Entry 7E83 (electron microscopy, 3.10 A resolution); this record covers chains E and G of the 8 polymer chains in the assembly.

== Chain E ==
Molecule: Kv channel-interacting protein 1
Source organism: Homo sapiens
UniProtKB: Q9NZI2 (KCIP1_HUMAN); residues 36-216 here correspond to UniProt positions 47-227 (UniProt number = residue number + 11)
Amino-acid sequence (181 residues; numbered 36 to 216; the number before each row is that of its first residue):
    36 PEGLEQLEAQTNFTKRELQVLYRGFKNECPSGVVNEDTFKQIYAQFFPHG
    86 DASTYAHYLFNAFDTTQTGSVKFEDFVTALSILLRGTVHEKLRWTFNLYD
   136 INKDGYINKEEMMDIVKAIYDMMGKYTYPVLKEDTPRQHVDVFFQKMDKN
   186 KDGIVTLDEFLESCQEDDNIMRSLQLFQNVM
Disordered / not traced: 187-190
Swiss-Prot annotation at these positions:
  - region: D203 to M216 (Interaction with KCND2)
  - binding site (Ca(2+)): D135, N137, D139, Y141, E146, D183, N185, D187, E194

== Chain G ==
Molecule: Potassium voltage-gated channel subfamily D member 2
Source organism: Homo sapiens
UniProtKB: Q9NZV8 (KCND2_HUMAN); residue numbers follow UniProt; this construct covers 2-495
Amino-acid sequence (494 residues; each row starts with the number of its first residue):
     2 AAGVAAWLPFARAAAIGWMPVASGPMPAPPRQERKRTQDALIVLNVSGTR
    52 FQTWQDTLERYPDTLLGSSERDFFYHPETQQYFFDRDPDIFRHILNFYRT
   102 GKLHYPRHECISAYDEELAFFGLIPEIIGDCCYEEYKDRRRENAERLQDD
   152 ADTDTAGESALPTMTARQRVWRAFENPHTSTMALVFYYVTGFFIAVSVIA
   202 NVVETVPCGSSPGHIKELPCGERYAVAFFCLDTACVMIFTVEYLLRLAAA
   252 PSRYRFVRSVMSIIDVVAILPYYIGLVMTDNEDVSGAFVTLRVFRVFRIF
   302 KFSRHSQGLRILGYTLKSCASELGFLLFSLTMAIIIFATVMFYAEKGSSA
   352 SKFTSIPAAFWYTIVTMTTLGYGDMVPKTIAGKIFGSICSLSGVLVIALP
   402 VPVIVSNFSRIYHQNQRADKRRAQKKARLARIRAAKSGSANAYMQSKRSG
   452 LLSNQLQSSEDEQAFVSKSGSSFETQHHHLLHCLEKTTNHEFVD
Disordered / not traced: 36-39, 158-417, 451-471
Construct notes: conflict S450 (Asn in Q9NZV8)
Swiss-Prot annotation at these positions:
  - region: A2 to M20 (Interaction with KCNIP1, KCNIP2, and other family members), E71 to D90 (Interaction with KCNIP1), Q308 to A321 (S4-S5 linker), F474 to T489 (Required for dendritic targeting)
  - motif: T370 to D375 (Selectivity filter)
  - binding site (Zn(2+)): H105, C111, C132, C133
  - binding site (K(+)): T370, L371, G372, Y373
  - modified residue: T38 (Phosphothreonine), S438 (Phosphoserine)

== Chain E / chain G interface ==
Residue-residue contacts (61):
  R58(E) - W55(G)
  G59(E) - A7(G)
  G59(E) - W8(G)  hydrogen bond (backbone-side chain)
  F60(E) - W8(G)  hydrophobic
  N62(E) - R100(G)
  E63(E) - V5(G)
  E63(E) - W8(G)
  F74(E) - F11(G)  hydrophobic
  I77(E) - W8(G)  hydrophobic
  Y78(E) - F11(G)  hydrophobic
  Y78(E) - A15(G)  hydrophobic
  Y78(E) - W19(G)
  Q80(E) - A2(G)  hydrogen bond (backbone-backbone)
  Q80(E) - V5(G)
  F81(E) - A2(G)
  F81(E) - V5(G)
  F81(E) - W8(G)
  F81(E) - L9(G)  hydrophobic
  F82(E) - W19(G)  hydrophobic
  Y90(E) - A15(G)  hydrogen bond (side chain-backbone)
  Y90(E) - G18(G)
  Y90(E) - W19(G)
  L94(E) - F11(G)  hydrophobic
  L94(E) - A15(G)  hydrophobic
  F98(E) - F11(G)  hydrophobic
  F111(E) - W8(G)  hydrophobic
  F111(E) - F11(G)  hydrophobic
  L115(E) - F11(G)  hydrophobic
  L115(E) - A14(G)  hydrophobic
  L118(E) - A14(G)
  L118(E) - I17(G)
  L119(E) - P10(G)
  L119(E) - R13(G)
  L119(E) - A14(G)
  T130(E) - P21(G)
  Y134(E) - G18(G)  hydrogen bond (side chain-backbone)
  Y134(E) - P21(G)
  Y134(E) - V22(G)
  M147(E) - V22(G)  hydrophobic
  I154(E) - W19(G)
  M157(E) - W19(G)  hydrophobic
  H174(E) - V22(G)  hydrogen bond (side chain-backbone)
  F178(E) - P21(G)
  F178(E) - V22(G)  hydrophobic
  F195(E) - P21(G)  hydrophobic
  N204(E) - S24(G)
  N204(E) - G25(G)  hydrogen bond (side chain-backbone)
  I205(E) - M20(G)
  S208(E) - M20(G)
  L209(E) - I17(G)
  L209(E) - M20(G)  hydrophobic
  L211(E) - P28(G)
  L211(E) - P30(G)
  F212(E) - R13(G)
  F212(E) - A16(G)  hydrophobic
  N214(E) - R32(G)  hydrogen bond (backbone-side chain)
  V215(E) - R13(G)  hydrogen bond (backbone-side chain)
  V215(E) - R32(G)
  V215(E) - Q33(G)
  M216(E) - P10(G)  hydrophobic
  M216(E) - R13(G)
Also at the interface, not in a pair above, chain E (38 interface residues in all): R51, K126, L133
Also at the interface, not in a pair above, chain G (30 interface residues in all): A12, A23, P26, D40, R61

== Summary ==
The interface between chain E and chain G involves 38 residues on one side and 30 on the other; the contacts
include 8 hydrogen bonds. Polar pairs include G59(E)-W8(G), Y90(E)-A15(G) and Y134(E)-G18(G).
Here chain E is Kv channel-interacting protein 1 and chain G is Potassium voltage-gated channel subfamily D
member 2, both from Homo sapiens. Entry 7E83 (CryoEM structure of the human Kv4.2-KChIP1 complex,
intracellular region) was determined by electron microscopy, deposited together with 7E84, 7E8E and 7F3F.
